PDB entry 1DZQ | X-ray diffraction, 2.85 A resolution | chains A and C of the 4 polymer chains in the assembly

[Chain A (and C)]
Name: Lectin II
From: Ulex europaeus
Notes: chain C of this document is another copy of the same molecule, construct and numbering; everything in this record applies to it too
UniProt: Q9FVF8 (Q9FVF8_ULEEU); residues 1-242 here = UniProt positions 1-242
Amino-acid sequence (242 residues; row label = number of the first residue in the row):
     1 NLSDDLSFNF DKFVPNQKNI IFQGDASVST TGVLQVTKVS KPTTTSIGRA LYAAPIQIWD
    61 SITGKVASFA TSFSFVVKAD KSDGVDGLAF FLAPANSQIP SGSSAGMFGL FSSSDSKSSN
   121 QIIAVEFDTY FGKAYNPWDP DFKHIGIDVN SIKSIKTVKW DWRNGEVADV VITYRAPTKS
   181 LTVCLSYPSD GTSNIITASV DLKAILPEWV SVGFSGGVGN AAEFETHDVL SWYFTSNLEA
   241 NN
Not modelled in the structure: 1-2, 41-42, 240-242 (chain C: 1-2, 240-242)
Glycans and other covalent adducts: N-acetylglucosamine (NAG) linked to Ser-112
Construct notes: conflict Asp-25 (Ala in Q9FVF8), Ile-62 (Thr in Q9FVF8), Gly-106 (Ser in Q9FVF8), Ser-112 (Asn in Q9FVF8), Gly-191 (Glu in Q9FVF8), Val-229 (Ile in Q9FVF8)
Bound ions: Mn2+: Glu-126, Asp-128, Asp-139, His-144; Ca2+: Asp-128, Tyr-130, Asn-136, Asp-139
Residues lining bound ligands: beta-D-galactopyranose (GAL): Val-85, Asp-86, Gly-106, Tyr-130, Tyr-135, Asn-136, Gly-219, Asn-220, Glu-223

[How chain A and chain C interact]
Pairs across the interface - 30 pairs, chain A then chain C:
  Ser-72(A) / Arg-175(C)
  Lys-156(A) / Gly-191(C)  hydrogen bond (side chain-backbone)
  Asp-169(A) / Arg-175(C)  salt bridge
  Val-171(A) / Arg-175(C)
  Arg-175(A) / Ser-72(C)
  Arg-175(A) / Asp-169(C)  salt bridge
  Arg-175(A) / Val-171(C)
  Thr-178(A) / Pro-188(C)
  Ser-180(A) / Pro-188(C)
  Thr-182(A) / Ser-186(C)  hydrogen bond
  Cys-184(A) / Cys-184(C)  disulfide
  Cys-184(A) / Ile-195(C)  hydrophobic
  Leu-185(A) / Ile-195(C)
  Ser-186(A) / Thr-182(C)  hydrogen bond
  Ser-186(A) / Thr-197(C)
  Pro-188(A) / Thr-178(C)
  Pro-188(A) / Ser-180(C)
  Gly-191(A) / Lys-156(C)
  Gly-191(A) / Thr-197(C)
  Ser-193(A) / Ile-195(C)
  Ser-193(A) / Thr-197(C)  hydrogen bond
  Asn-194(A) / Ile-195(C)
  Ile-195(A) / Cys-184(C)  hydrophobic
  Ile-195(A) / Leu-185(C)
  Ile-195(A) / Ser-193(C)
  Ile-195(A) / Asn-194(C)
  Ile-195(A) / Ile-195(C)  hydrophobic
  Thr-197(A) / Ser-186(C)
  Thr-197(A) / Gly-191(C)
  Thr-197(A) / Ser-193(C)  hydrogen bond
Other interface residues (no listed pair), chain A (19 interface residues in all): Ile-196, Ser-199
Other interface residues (no listed pair), chain C (19 interface residues in all): Asp-190, Ile-196
Inter-chain disulfides: Cys-184(A)/Cys-184(C)

[Overview]
Chain A and chain C each contribute 19 residues to their interface; the contacts include 1 disulfide bond, 5
hydrogen bonds and 2 salt bridges. Polar contacts include Asp-169(A)/Arg-175(C), Lys-156(A)/Gly-191(C) and
Thr-182(A)/Ser-186(C). Bound to chain A: beta-D-galactopyranose. N-acetylglucosamine is covalently linked to
Ser-112(A).
Both chains are Lectin II (Ulex europaeus). Entry 1DZQ (Lectin uea-II complexed with galactose) was determined
by X-ray diffraction together with 1QOS, 1QNW, 1QOO and 1QOT from the same study.
